Entry 7B52 (electron microscopy, 3.80 A resolution); this record covers chain A.

Chain A:
Molecule: Erythrocyte membrane protein 1
Source organism: Plasmodium falciparum
Reference sequence: Q6UDW7 (Q6UDW7_PLAFA); numbering as in UniProt; present here: 1-1745, 1752-2649
Amino-acid sequence (2649 residues; row label = number of the first residue in the row; note: 5 numbers in that range are skipped by the numbering (no residue carries them; nothing is unmodelled there); a row labelled like 1745A-1745E holds insertion residues (1745A, then the next letters in order)):
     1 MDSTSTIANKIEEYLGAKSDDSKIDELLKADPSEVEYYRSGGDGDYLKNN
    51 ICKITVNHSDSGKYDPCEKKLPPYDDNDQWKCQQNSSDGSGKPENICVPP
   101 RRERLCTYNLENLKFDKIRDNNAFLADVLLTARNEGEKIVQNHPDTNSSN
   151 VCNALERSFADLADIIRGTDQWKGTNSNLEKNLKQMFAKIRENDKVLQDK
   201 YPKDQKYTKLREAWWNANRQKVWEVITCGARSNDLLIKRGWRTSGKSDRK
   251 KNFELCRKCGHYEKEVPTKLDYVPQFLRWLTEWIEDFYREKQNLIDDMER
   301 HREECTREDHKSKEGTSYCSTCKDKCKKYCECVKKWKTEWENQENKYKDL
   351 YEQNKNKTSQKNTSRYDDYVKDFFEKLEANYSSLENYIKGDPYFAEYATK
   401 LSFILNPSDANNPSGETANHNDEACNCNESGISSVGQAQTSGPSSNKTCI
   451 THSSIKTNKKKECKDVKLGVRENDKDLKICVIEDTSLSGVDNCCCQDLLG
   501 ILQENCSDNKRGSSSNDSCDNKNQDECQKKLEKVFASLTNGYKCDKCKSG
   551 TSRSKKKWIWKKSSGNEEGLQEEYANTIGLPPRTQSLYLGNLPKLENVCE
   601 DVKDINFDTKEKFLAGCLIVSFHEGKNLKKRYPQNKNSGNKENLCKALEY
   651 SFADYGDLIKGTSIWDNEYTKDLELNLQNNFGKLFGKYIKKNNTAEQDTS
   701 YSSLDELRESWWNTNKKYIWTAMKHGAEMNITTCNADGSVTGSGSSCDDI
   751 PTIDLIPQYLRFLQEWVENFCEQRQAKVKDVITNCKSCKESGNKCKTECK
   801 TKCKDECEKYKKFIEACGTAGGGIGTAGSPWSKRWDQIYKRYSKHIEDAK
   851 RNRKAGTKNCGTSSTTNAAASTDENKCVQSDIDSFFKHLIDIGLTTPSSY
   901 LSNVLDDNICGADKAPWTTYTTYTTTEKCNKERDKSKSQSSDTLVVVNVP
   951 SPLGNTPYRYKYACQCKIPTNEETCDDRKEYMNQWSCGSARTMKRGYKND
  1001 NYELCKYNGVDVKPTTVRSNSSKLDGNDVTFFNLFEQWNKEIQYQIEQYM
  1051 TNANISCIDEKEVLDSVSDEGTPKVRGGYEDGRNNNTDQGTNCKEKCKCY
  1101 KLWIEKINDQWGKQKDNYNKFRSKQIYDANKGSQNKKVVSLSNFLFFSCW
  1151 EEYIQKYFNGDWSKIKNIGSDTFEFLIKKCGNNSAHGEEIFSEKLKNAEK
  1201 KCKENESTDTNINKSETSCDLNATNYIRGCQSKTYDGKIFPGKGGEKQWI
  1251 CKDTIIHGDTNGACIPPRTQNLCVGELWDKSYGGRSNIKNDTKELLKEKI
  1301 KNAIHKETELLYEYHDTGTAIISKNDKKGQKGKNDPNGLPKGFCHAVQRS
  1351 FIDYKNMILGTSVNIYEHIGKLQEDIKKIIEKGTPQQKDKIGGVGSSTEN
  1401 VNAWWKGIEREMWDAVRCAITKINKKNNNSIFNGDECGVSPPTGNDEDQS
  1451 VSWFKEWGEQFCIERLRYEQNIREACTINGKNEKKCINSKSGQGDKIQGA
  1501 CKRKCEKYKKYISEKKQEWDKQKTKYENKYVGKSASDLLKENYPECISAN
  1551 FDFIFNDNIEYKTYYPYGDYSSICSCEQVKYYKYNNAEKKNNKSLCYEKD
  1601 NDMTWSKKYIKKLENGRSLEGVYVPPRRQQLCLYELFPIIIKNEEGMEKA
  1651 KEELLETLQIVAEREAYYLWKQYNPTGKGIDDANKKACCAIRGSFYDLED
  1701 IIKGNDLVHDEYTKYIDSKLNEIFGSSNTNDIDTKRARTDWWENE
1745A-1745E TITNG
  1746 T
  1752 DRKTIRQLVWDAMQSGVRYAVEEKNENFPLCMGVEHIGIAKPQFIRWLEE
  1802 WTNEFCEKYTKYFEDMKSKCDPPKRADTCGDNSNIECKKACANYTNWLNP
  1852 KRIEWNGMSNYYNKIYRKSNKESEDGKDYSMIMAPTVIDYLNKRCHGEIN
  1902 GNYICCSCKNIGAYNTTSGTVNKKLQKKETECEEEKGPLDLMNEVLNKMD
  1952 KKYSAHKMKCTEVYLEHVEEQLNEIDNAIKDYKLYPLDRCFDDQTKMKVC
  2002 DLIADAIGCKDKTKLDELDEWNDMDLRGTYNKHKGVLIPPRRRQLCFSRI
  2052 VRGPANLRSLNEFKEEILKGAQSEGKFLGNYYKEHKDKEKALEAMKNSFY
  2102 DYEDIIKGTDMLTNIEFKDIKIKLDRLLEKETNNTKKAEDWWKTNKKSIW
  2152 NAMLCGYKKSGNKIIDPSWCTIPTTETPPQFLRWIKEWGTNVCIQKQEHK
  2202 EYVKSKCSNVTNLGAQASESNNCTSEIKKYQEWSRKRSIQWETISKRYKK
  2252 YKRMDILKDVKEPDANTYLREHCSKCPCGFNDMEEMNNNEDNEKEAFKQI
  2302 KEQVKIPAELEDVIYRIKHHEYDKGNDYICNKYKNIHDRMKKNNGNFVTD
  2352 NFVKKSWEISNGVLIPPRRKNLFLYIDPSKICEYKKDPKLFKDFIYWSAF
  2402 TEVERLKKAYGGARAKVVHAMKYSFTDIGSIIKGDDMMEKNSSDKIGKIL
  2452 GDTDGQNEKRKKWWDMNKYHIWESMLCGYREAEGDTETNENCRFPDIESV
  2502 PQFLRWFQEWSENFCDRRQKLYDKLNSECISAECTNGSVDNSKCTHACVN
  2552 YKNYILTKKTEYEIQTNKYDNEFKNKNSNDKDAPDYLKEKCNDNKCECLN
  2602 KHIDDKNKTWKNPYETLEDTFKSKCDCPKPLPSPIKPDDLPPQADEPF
Unresolved in the structure: 1-5, 242-257, 410-499, 528-555, 634-640, 735-747, 787-797, 857-872, 929-942, 989-999, 1019-1021, 1054-1092, 1128-1138, 1160-1162, 1204-1217, 1386-1398, 1479-1485, 1492-1493, 1745A-1745E, 1822-1835, 1915-1939, 1986-2649
Sequence notes: conflict Ser1192 (Asn in Q6UDW7), Asn1728 (Asp in Q6UDW7), Asp1876 (Gly in Q6UDW7), Gln2241 (Arg in Q6UDW7)
Disulfide bonds: Cys52-Cys228, Cys67-Cys106, Cys305-Cys322, Cys645-Cys734, Cys771-Cys910, Cys785-Cys803, Cys799-Cys966, Cys807-Cys964, Cys975-Cys1099, Cys987-Cys1005, Cys1149-Cys1180, Cys1219-Cys1418, Cys1230-Cys1273, Cys1251-Cys1264, Cys1344-Cys1437, Cys1462-Cys1546, Cys1476-Cys1501, Cys1486-Cys1576, Cys1505-Cys1574, Cys1596-Cys1632, Cys1688-Cys1782, Cys1689-Cys1906, Cys1807-Cys1909, Cys1821-Cys1838, Cys1842-Cys1961, Cys1896-Cys1907
From the paper describing this entry:
  - mutagenesis - W558A/W560A (Tm change 4 degC): decreased stability

Summary:
The paper reports that W558A/W560A reduce stability.
Chain A is Erythrocyte membrane protein 1 (Plasmodium falciparum); the structure, VAR2CSA full ectodomain, was
determined by electron microscopy, deposited together with 7B54 and 7NNH.
